Entry 5MRF (electron microscopy, 4.97 A resolution (low resolution: residue-level contacts below are approximate; hydrogen-bond / salt-bridge calls are withheld)); this record covers chains A and B of the 78 polymer chains in the assembly.

# Chain A
Molecule: 21S ribosomal RNA
From: Saccharomyces cerevisiae
Sequence (3296 nucleotides; row label = number of the first residue in the row):
     1 GUAAAAAGUA GAAUAAUAGA UUUGAAAUAU UUAUUAUAUA GAUUUAAAGA GAUAAUCAUG
    61 GAGUAUAAUA AUUAAAUUUA AUAAAUUUAA UAUAACUAUU AAUAGAAUUA GGUUACUAAU
   121 AAAUUAAUAA CAAUUAAUUU UAAAACCUAA AGGUAAACCU UUAUAUUAAU AAUGUUAUUU
   181 UUUAUUAUUU UUAUAAUAAG AAUAAUUAUU AAUAAUAAUA AACUAAGUGA ACUGAAACAU
   241 CUAAGUAACU UAAGGAUAAG AAAUCAACAG AGAUAUUAUG AGUAUUGGUG AGAGAAAAUA
   301 AUAAAGGUCU AAUAAGUAUU AUGUGAAAAA AAUGUAAGAA AAUAGGAUAA CAAAUUCUAA
   361 GACUAAAUAC UAUUAAUAAG UAUAGUAAGU ACCGUAAGGG AAAGUAUGAA AAUGAUUAUU
   421 UUAUAAGCAA UCAUGAAUAU AUUAUAUUAU AUUAAUGAUG UACCUUUUGU AUAAUGGGUC
   481 AGCAAGUAAU UAAUAUUAGU AAAACAAUAA GUUAUAAAUA AAUAGAAUAA UAUAUAUAUA
   541 UAAAAAAAUA UAUUAAAAUA UUUAAUUAAU AUUAAUUGAC CCGAAAGCAA ACGAUCUAAC
   601 UAUGAUAAGA UGGAUAAACG AUCGAACAGG UUGAUGUUGC AAUAUCAUCU GAUUAAUUGU
   661 GGUUAGUAGU GAAAGACAAA UCUGGUUUGC AGAUAGCUGG UUUUCUAUGA AAUAUAUGUA
   721 AGUAUAGCCU UUAUAAAUAA UAAUUAUUAU AUAAUAUUAU AUUAAUAUUA UAUAAAGAAU
   781 GGUACAGCAA UUAAUAUAUA UUAGGGAACU AUUAAAGUUU UAUUAAUAAU AUUAAAUCUC
   841 GAAAUAUUUA AUUAUAUAUA AUAAAGAGUC AGAUUAUGUG CGAUAAGGUA AAUAAUCUAA
   901 AGGGAAACAG CCCAGAUUAA GAUAUAAAGU UCCUAAUAAA UAAUAAGUGA AAUAAAUAUU
   961 AAAAUAUUAU AAUAUAAUCA GUUAAUGGGU UUGACAAUAA CCAUUUUUUA AUGAACAUGU
  1021 AACAAUGCAC UGAUUUAUAA UAAAUAAAAA AAAAUAAUAU UUAAAAUCAA AUAUAUAUAU
  1081 AUUUGUUAAU AGAUAAUAUA CGGAUCUUAA UAAUAAGAAU UAUUUAAUUC CUAAUAUGGA
  1141 AUAUUAUAUU UUUAUAAUAA AAAUAUAAAU ACUGAAUAUC UAAAUAUUAU UAUUACUUUU
  1201 UUUUUAAUAA UAAUAAUAUG GUAAUAGAAC AUUUAAUGAU AAUAUAUAUU AGUUAUUAAU
  1261 UAAUAUAUGU AUUAAUUAAA UAGAGAAUGC UGACAUGAGU AACGAAAAAA AGGUAUAAAC
  1321 CUUUUCACCU AAAACAUAAG GUUUAACUAU AAAAGUACGG CCCCUAAUUA AAUUAAUAAA
  1381 AAUAUAAAUA UAUUUAAGAU GGGAUAAUCU AUAUUAAUAA AAAUUUAUCU UAAAAUAUAU
  1441 AUAUUAUUAA UAAUUAUAUU AAUUAAUUAA UAAUAUAUAU AAUUAUAUUA UAUAUUAUAU
  1501 AUUUUUUAUA UAAUAUAAAC UAAUAAAGAU CAGGAAAUAA UUAAUGUAUA CCGUAAUGUA
  1561 GACCGACUCA GGUAUGUAAG UAGAGAAUAU GAAGGUGAAU UAGAUAAUUA AAGGGAAGGA
  1621 ACUCGGCAAA GAUAGCUCAU AAGUUAGUCA AUAAAGAGUA AUAAGAACAA AGUUGUACAA
  1681 CUGUUUACUA AAAACACCGC ACUUUGCAGA AACGAUAAGU UUAAGUAUAA GGUGUGAACU
  1741 CUGCUCCAUG CUUAAUAUAU AAAUAAAAUU AUUUAACGAU AAUUUAAUUA AAUUUAGGUA
  1801 AAUAGCAGCC UUAUUAUGAG GGUUAUAAUG UAGCGAAAUU CCUUGGCCUA UAAUUGAGGU
  1861 CCCGCAUGAA UGACGUAAUG AUACAACAAC UGUCUCCCCU UUAAGCUAAG UGAAAUUGAA
  1921 AUCGUAGUGA AGAUGCUAUG UACCUUCAGC AAGACGGAAA GACCCUAUGC AGCUUUACUG
  1981 UAAUUAGAUA GAUCGAAUUA UUGUUUAUUA UAUUCAGCAU AUUAAGUAAU CCUAUUAUUA
  2041 GGUAAUCGUU UAGAUAUUAA UGAGAUACUU AUUAUAAUAU AAUGAUAAUU CUAAUCUUAU
  2101 AAAUAAUUAU UAUUAUUAUU AUUAAUAAUA AUAAUAUGCU UUCAAGCAUA GUGAUAAAAC
  2161 AUAUUUAUAU GAUAAUCACU UUACUUAAUA GAUAUAAUUC UUAAGUAAUA UAUAAUAUAU
  2221 AUUUUAUAUA UAUUAUAUAU AAUAUAAGAG ACAAUCUCUA AUUGGUAGUU UUGAUGGGGC
  2281 GUCAUUAUCA GCAAAAGUAU CUGAAUAAGU CCAUAAAUAA AUAUAUAAAA UUAUUGAAUA
  2341 AAAAAAAAAU AAUAUAUAUU AUAUAUAUUA AUUAUAAAUU GAAAUAUGUU UAUAUAAAUU
  2401 UAUAUUUAUU GAAUAUAUUU UAGUAAUAGA UAAAAAUAUG UACAGUAAAA UUGUAAGGAA
  2461 AACAAUAAUA ACUUUCUCCU CUCUCGGUGG GGGUUCACAC CUAUUUUUAA UAGGUGUGAA
  2521 CCCCUCUUCG GGGUUCCGGU UCCCUUUCGG GUCCCGGAAC UUAAAUAAAA AUGGAAAGAA
  2581 UUAAAUUAAU AUAAUGGUAU AACUGUGCGA UAAUUGUAAC ACAAACGAGU GAAACAAGUA
  2641 CGUAAGUAUG GCAUAAUGAA CAAAUAACAC UGAUUGUAAA GGUUAUUGAU AACGAAUAAA
  2701 AGUUACGCUA GGGAUAACAG GGUAAUAUAG CGAAAGAGUA GAUAUUGUAA GCUAUGUUUG
  2761 CCACCUCGAU GUCGACUCAA CAUUUCCUCU UGGUUGUAAA AGCUAAGAAG GGUUUGACUG
  2821 UUCGUCAAUU AAAAUGUUAC GUGAGUUGGG UUAAAUACGA UGUGAAUCAG UAUGGUUCCU
  2881 AUCUGCUGAA GGAAAUAUUA UCAAAUUAAA UCUCAUUAUU AGUACGCAAG GACCAUAAUG
  2941 AAUCAACCCA UGGUGUAUCU AUUGAUAAUA AUAUAAUAUA UUUAAUAAAA AUAAUACUUU
  3001 AUUAAUAUAU UAUCUAUAUU AGUUUAUAUU UUAAUUAUAU AUUAUCAUAG UAGAUAAGCU
  3061 AAGUUGAUAA UAAAUAAAUA UUGAAUACAU AUUAAAUAUG AAGUUGUUUU AAUAAGAUAA
  3121 UUAAUCUGAU AAUUUUAUAC UAAAAUUAAU AAUUAUAGGU UUUAUAUAUU AUUUAUAAAU
  3181 AAAUAUAUUA UAAUAAUAAU AAUUAUUAUU AUUAAUAAAA AAUAUUAAUU AUAAUAUUAA
  3241 UAAAAUACUA AUUUAUCAGU UAUCUAUAUA AUAUCUAAUC UAUUAUUCUA UAUACU
Unresolved in the structure: 1-7, 80-83, 107-109, 129-131, 179-199, 554-559, 757-765, 811-815, 822, 967-1055, 1133-1136, 1153-1159, 1196-1204, 1375-1379, 1419-1422, 1441-1480, 1503-1505, 1538-1539, 2013-2077, 2101-2182, 2189-2197, 2222-2226, 2241-2242, 2277-2280, 2339-2344, 2393-2407, 2479-2572, 2715-2718, 2767-2771, 2985-3001, 3036-3039, 3179-3228, 3294-3296
Metal / ion sites: Mg2+ site 1 near A150 (its only coordinating residue here); Mg2+ site 2: A237, C238; Mg2+ site 3: G245, A327; Mg2+ site 4 near A258 (its only coordinating residue here); Mg2+ site 5 near G280 (its only coordinating residue here); Mg2+ site 6 near U322 (its only coordinating residue here); Mg2+ site 7 near A359 (its only coordinating residue here); Mg2+ site 8 near U364 (its only coordinating residue here); Mg2+ site 9 near G394 (its only coordinating residue here); Mg2+ site 10: A423, U424; Mg2+ site 11 near G427 (its only coordinating residue here); Mg2+ site 12: C464 (shared with 1 residue of chain N); 123 more Mg2+ sites not listed

# Chain B
Name: uL2m
From: Saccharomyces cerevisiae
Reference sequence: P32611 (RML2_YEAST); numbering as in UniProt (aligned over 1-393)
Chain sequence (393 residues; row label = number of the first residue in the row):
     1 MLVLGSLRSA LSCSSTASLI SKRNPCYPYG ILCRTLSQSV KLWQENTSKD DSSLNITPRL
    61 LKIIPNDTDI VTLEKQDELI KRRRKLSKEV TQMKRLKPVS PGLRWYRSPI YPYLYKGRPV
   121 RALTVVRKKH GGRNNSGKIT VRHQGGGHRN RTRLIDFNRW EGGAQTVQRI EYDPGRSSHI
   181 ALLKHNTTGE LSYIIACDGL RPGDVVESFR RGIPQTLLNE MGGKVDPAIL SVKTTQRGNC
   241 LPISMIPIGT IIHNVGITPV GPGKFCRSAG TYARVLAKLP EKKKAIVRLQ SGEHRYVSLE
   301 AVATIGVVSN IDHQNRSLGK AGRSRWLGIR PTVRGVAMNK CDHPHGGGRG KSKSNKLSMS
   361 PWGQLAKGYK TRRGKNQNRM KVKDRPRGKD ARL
Unresolved in the structure: 1-60, 221-227, 389-393
Metal / ion sites: Mg2+: Thr332 (shared with C1697(A), G1736(A) of chain A); Na+: His345, Gly346, Gly347, Ser352, Ser354
Curated features (UniProtKB/Swiss-Prot):
  - mutagenesis: Val336 to Asp342 (Loss of function), His343 (H343Q: Causes a cold-sensitive respiratory growth defect. Does not impair assembly of the ribosomal subunit)

# Interface between chain A and chain B
Residue-residue contacts (302; chain A residue first):
  A599(A) with Arg133(B); Arg330(B)
  C600(A) with His130(B); Gly131(B); Arg133(B); Gly145(B); Gly146(B); Arg325(B); Arg330(B)
  U601(A) with Lys129(B); Gly145(B); Gly146(B)
  A602(A) with Lys129(B); Arg149(B)
  U603(A) with Arg149(B)
  G612(A) with Val99(B)
  G613(A) with Lys97(B); Val99(B)
  A614(A) with Arg95(B); Lys97(B)
  A618(A) with Leu96(B)
  C619(A) with Val99(B); Ser100(B); Leu103(B)
  G620(A) with Ser100(B); Gly102(B); Leu103(B); Lys320(B); Ala321(B); Gly322(B)
  A621(A) with Val99(B); Ser100(B)
  A655(A) with Lys320(B); Ala321(B); Gly322(B); Arg325(B); Trp326(B); Pro331(B)
  U663(A) with Gly137(B)
  U664(A) with Ser136(B); Gly137(B); Lys138(B)
  G669(A) with Lys138(B)
  U670(A) with Lys138(B); Ile139(B)
  G671(A) with Ile139(B); Arg330(B); Asp342(B)
  A672(A) with Arg325(B); Arg330(B); Pro331(B); Val333(B)
  A673(A) with Val333(B); Ala337(B); Met338(B); Asp342(B)
  A674(A) with Ala337(B)
  G675(A) with Asn339(B); Cys341(B)
  A1367(A) with Lys128(B)
  U1368(A) with Lys128(B)
  U1391(A) with Asn135(B)
  A1392(A) with Asn135(B)
  A1423(A) with Arg121(B)
  G1528(A) with Lys116(B)
  A1529(A) with Lys94(B)
  U1530(A) with Lys94(B); Tyr106(B); Arg323(B)
  C1531(A) with Tyr106(B); His148(B); Arg323(B); Trp326(B); Leu327(B)
  A1532(A) with Arg118(B); His148(B); Arg149(B); Asn150(B); Arg153(B); Tyr172(B); Pro174(B)
  G1533(A) with Arg118(B); Pro119(B); His148(B); Arg149(B); Asn150(B); Arg151(B); Arg153(B); Pro174(B)
  G1534(A) with Arg121(B); Val126(B); Arg149(B); Arg151(B)
  A1535(A) with Arg121(B); Val126(B); Arg151(B)
  U1645(A) with Arg104(B)
  A1646(A) with Arg95(B)
  G1647(A) with Arg95(B); Lys97(B); Pro98(B); Val99(B); Arg104(B)
  U1648(A) with Lys97(B)
  A1680(A) with Pro101(B); Trp105(B)
  C1681(A) with Pro101(B)
  C1695(A) with Val333(B); Arg334(B); Ala337(B)
  A1696(A) with Pro331(B); Thr332(B); Val333(B); Arg334(B)
  C1697(A) with Ala321(B); Pro331(B); Thr332(B)
  C1698(A) with Leu318(B); Gly319(B); Lys320(B); Ala321(B); Ser324(B)
  G1699(A) with Ser317(B); Leu318(B)
  C1702(A) with Lys367(B)
  U1703(A) with Ala366(B); Lys367(B); Gly368(B); Gly388(B)
  U1704(A) with Gly368(B); Tyr369(B); Lys370(B); Thr371(B); Arg385(B); Arg387(B)
  U1705(A) with Lys370(B); Thr371(B); Arg372(B); Arg385(B); Arg387(B)
  G1706(A) with Phe265(B); Leu289(B); Gln290(B); Ser291(B); Glu293(B); Arg295(B); Arg372(B); Asn378(B)
  C1707(A) with Lys264(B); Phe265(B); Arg295(B); Asn378(B)
  A1708(A) with Lys264(B)
  G1709(A) with Arg372(B)
  A1710(A) with Thr371(B)
  A1711(A) with Val141(B); Trp362(B); Gln364(B)
  A1712(A) with Thr140(B); Trp362(B)
  C1713(A) with Asn134(B); Ser136(B); Lys138(B); Trp362(B)
  G1714(A) with Lys138(B)
  G1719(A) with Asn134(B); Asn135(B)
  U1720(A) with Asn134(B); Asn135(B)
  U1721(A) with His130(B); Gly132(B); Arg133(B); Asn134(B); Thr140(B); Val141(B)
  U1722(A) with His130(B); Val141(B); Gln144(B)
  A1723(A) with Gln144(B)
  A1724(A) with Arg127(B); Thr152(B); Leu154(B)
  G1725(A) with Phe157(B); Gly175(B); Arg176(B); Arg267(B)
  U1726(A) with Lys264(B); Phe265(B); Cys266(B); Arg267(B); Ser268(B)
  A1727(A) with Cys266(B); Arg267(B); Ser268(B); Thr271(B); Gln290(B); Ser291(B); Arg385(B)
  U1728(A) with Ser177(B); Ser268(B); Ala269(B); Gly270(B); Gln290(B); Asn310(B); Ile311(B); His313(B); Gln314(B)
  A1729(A) with Ser268(B); His313(B)
  A1730(A) with Gln144(B)
  G1731(A) with Val141(B); Arg142(B); Gln144(B)
  G1732(A) with Arg142(B); His143(B); Met359(B); Ser360(B); Pro361(B); Ala366(B); Lys367(B)
  U1733(A) with Arg142(B); His343(B); His345(B); Ser358(B); Met359(B); Pro361(B); Ala366(B); Lys367(B)
  G1734(A) with Arg334(B); Gly335(B); Val336(B); His345(B); Lys353(B)
  U1735(A) with Arg334(B); Val336(B)
  G1736(A) with Arg334(B)
  A1737(A) with Trp105(B)
  A1738(A) with Trp105(B)
  U1749(A) with Leu357(B)
  G1750(A) with Leu357(B); Leu365(B)
  C1751(A) with Leu365(B); Lys367(B); Gly368(B); Tyr369(B)
  U1752(A) with Gly368(B); Lys370(B); Arg373(B)
  U1753(A) with Lys370(B)
  A1802(A) with Leu357(B); Ser358(B); Lys367(B)
  U1803(A) with Lys353(B); Asn355(B); Lys356(B); Leu357(B); Ser358(B)
  A1804(A) with Lys353(B); Asn355(B)
  U1871(A) with Lys351(B); Lys353(B)
  G1872(A) with Lys351(B)
  C1973(A) with Lys340(B)
  U1974(A) with Lys340(B)
  U1975(A) with Lys340(B); Lys356(B)
  U1985(A) with Arg373(B); Asn376(B)
  A1986(A) with Gly374(B); Lys375(B)
  G1987(A) with Lys375(B)
  U2089(A) with Lys282(B)
  U2090(A) with Lys282(B)
  A2247(A) with Thr258(B); Pro259(B); Val260(B)
  G2248(A) with Lys283(B)
  A2249(A) with Lys284(B); Arg379(B)
  C2252(A) with Arg379(B)
  A2253(A) with Lys375(B); Arg379(B)
  A2254(A) with Lys375(B)
  G2264(A) with Lys356(B)
  G2265(A) with Lys356(B)
  A2705(A) with Arg349(B)
  C2706(A) with Arg349(B)
  A2857(A) with Gly350(B); Lys351(B)
  C2858(A) with Gly350(B); Lys351(B)
  U2863(A) with Asn355(B)
  G2864(A) with Ser354(B); Asn355(B)
  A2865(A) with Lys340(B); Gly348(B); Ser352(B); Ser354(B)
  A2866(A) with Gly347(B); Gly348(B); Arg349(B)
  U2867(A) with Arg349(B)
Other interface residues (no listed pair), chain A (121 interface residues in all): U1424, C1649, A1701, A1877, U1984, A2246, G2250
Other interface residues (no listed pair), chain B (145 interface residues in all): Tyr115, Gly117, Val125, Ile257, Ser298, Arg316, Pro344, Gly346, Gly363, Met380, Lys381

# Summary
Chain A and chain B form an interface of 121 and 145 residues respectively. A237(A) and C238(A) form the Mg2+
site 2. G245(A) and A327(A) form the Mg2+ site 3. UniProt lists 8 mutagenesis sites on chain B.
Chain A is 21S ribosomal RNA and chain B is uL2m, both from Saccharomyces cerevisiae; the structure, Structure
of the yeast mitochondrial ribosome - Class C, was determined by electron microscopy, deposited together with
5MRC and 5MRE.
